PDB entry 8E95 | electron microscopy, 2.90 A resolution | chains D and R of the 8 polymer chains in the assembly

== Chain D ==
Molecule: DNA-directed RNA polymerase subunit beta'
Source organism: Mycobacterium tuberculosis
Notes: EC 2.7.7.6
UniProtKB: A0A045J9E2 (A0A045J9E2_MYCTX); residues 1-1316 here = UniProt positions 1-1316
Sequence (1318 residues; row label = number of the first residue in the row; numbers below 1 keep their minus sign (Gly-1 is residue -1)):
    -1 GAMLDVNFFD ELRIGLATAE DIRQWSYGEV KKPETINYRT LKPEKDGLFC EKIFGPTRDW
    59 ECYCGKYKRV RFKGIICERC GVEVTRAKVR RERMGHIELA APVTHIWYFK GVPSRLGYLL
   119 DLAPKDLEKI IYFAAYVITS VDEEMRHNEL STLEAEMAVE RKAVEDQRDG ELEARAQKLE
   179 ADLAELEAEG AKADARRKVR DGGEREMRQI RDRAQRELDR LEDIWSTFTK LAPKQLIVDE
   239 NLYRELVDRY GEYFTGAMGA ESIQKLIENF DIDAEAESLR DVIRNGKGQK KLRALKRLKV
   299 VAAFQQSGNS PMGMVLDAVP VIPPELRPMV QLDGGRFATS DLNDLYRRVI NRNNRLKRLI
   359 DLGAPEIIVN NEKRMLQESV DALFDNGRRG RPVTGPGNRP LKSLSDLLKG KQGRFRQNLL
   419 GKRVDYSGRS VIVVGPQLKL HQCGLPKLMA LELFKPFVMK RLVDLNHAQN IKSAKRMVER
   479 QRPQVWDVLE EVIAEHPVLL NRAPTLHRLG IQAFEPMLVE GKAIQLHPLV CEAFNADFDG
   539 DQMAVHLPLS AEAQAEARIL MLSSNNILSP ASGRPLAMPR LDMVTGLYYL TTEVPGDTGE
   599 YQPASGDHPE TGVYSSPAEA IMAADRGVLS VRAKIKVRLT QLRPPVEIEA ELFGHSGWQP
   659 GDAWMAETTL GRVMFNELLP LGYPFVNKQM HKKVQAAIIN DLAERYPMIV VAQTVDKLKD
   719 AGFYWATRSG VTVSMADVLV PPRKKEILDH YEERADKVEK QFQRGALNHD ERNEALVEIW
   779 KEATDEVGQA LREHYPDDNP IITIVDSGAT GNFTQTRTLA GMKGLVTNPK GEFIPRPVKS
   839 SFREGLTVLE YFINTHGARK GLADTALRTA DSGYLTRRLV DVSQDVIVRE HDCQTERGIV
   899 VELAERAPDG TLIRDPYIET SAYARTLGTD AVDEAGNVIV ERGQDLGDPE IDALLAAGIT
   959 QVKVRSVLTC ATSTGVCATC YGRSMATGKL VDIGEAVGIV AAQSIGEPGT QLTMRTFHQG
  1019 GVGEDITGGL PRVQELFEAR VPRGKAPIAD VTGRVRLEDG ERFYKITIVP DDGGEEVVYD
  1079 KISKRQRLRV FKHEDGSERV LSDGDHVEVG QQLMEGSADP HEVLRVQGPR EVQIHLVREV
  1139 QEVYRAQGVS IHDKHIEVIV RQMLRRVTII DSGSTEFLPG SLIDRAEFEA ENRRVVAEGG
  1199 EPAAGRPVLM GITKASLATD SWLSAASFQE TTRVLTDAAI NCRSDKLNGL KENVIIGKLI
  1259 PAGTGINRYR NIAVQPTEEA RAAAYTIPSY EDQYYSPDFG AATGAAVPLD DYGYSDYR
Disordered / not traced: 1014-1022, 1091-1096, 1283-1316
Construct notes: expression tag (-1 to 0)
Bound ions: Zn2+ site 1: Cys60, Cys62, Cys75, Cys78; Mg2+: Asp535, Asp537, Asp539 (shared with A20(R) of chain R); Zn2+ site 2: Cys891, Cys968, Cys975, Cys978

== Chain R ==
Molecule: 20-nt RNA strand
Sequence (20 nucleotides; row label = number of the first residue in the row):
     1 GCAUUCAAAG CGGAGAGGUA
Disordered / not traced: 1-10
Bound ions: Mg2+: A20 (shared with Asp535(D), Asp537(D), Asp539(D) of chain D)

== Interface between chain D and chain R ==
Contacting residue pairs (5):
  Leu330(D) with G12(R), base contact
  Arg500(D) with A20(R), sugar contact
  Asp535(D) with A20(R), phosphate contact
  Asp537(D) with A20(R), phosphate contact
  Asp539(D) with A20(R), hydrogen bond to the sugar
Interface residues without a listed pair, chain D (7 interface residues in all): Arg397, Gly538
Interface residues without a listed pair, chain R (4 interface residues in all): G13, U19

== Overview ==
7 residues of chain D and 4 residues of chain R are in contact; the contacts include 1 hydrogen bond. Its one
hydrogen-bonded contact is Asp539(D)-A20(R). Cys60(D), Cys62(D), Cys75(D) and Cys78(D) coordinate Zn2+ site 1.
Chain D is DNA-directed RNA polymerase subunit beta' (Mycobacterium tuberculosis) and chain R is a 20-nt RNA
strand; the structure, Mycobacterium tuberculosis RNAP elongation complex, was determined by electron
microscopy (same publication as 8E74, 8E79, 8E82 and 8E8M).
